Entry 6RWN (electron microscopy, 3.10 A resolution); this record covers chains K and J of the 16 polymer chains in the assembly.

Chain K (and J):
Protein: Pol protein
From: Simian immunodeficiency virus
Notes: chain J of this document is another copy of the same molecule, construct and numbering; everything in this record applies to it too
UniProtKB: E1ANT8 (E1ANT8_SIV); residues 1-289 here correspond to UniProt positions 735-1023 (UniProt number = residue number + 734)
Sequence (290 residues; numbered 0 to 289; the number before each row is that of its first residue; numbering starts at 0):
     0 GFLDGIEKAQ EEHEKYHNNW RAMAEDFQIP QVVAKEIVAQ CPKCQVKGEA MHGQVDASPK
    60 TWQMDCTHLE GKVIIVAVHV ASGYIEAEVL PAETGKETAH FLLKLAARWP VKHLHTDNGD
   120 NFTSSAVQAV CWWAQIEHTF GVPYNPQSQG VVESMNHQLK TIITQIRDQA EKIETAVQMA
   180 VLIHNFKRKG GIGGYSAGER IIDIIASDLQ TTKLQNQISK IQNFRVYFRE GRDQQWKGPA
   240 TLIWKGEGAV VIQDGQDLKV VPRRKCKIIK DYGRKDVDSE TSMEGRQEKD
Not modelled in the structure: 0-3, 44-56, 141-148, 218-289 (chain J: 0, 45-56, 141-149, 274-289)
Construct notes: expression tag (0); engineered mutation Asp119 (Ala853 in E1ANT8)
Bound ions: Zn2+: His12, His16, Cys40, Cys43
Reported in the primary citation:
  - binding site for Dolutegravir: Asn117, Gly118

Chain K / chain J interface:
Residue-residue contacts (26; chain K residue first):
  Glu13(K) - Gln168(J)  hydrogen bond (backbone-side chain)
  Lys14(K) - Gln168(J)
  Tyr15(K) - Ile182(J)
  Tyr15(K) - Lys186(J)
  Tyr15(K) - Arg187(J)
  His16(K) - Gln164(J)
  His16(K) - Arg187(J)  hydrogen bond (backbone-side chain)
  Asn17(K) - Lys186(J)
  Asn17(K) - Arg187(J)
  Lys42(K) - Thr163(J)
  Lys42(K) - Gln164(J)
  Val79(K) - Ile191(J)
  Ala80(K) - Ile191(J)
  Val150(K) - Ile191(J)  hydrophobic
  Met154(K) - Ile191(J)  hydrophobic
  Gln164(K) - His16(J)
  Asp167(K) - Lys42(J)  salt bridge
  Gln168(K) - Lys14(J)
  Ile182(K) - Tyr15(J)
  Lys186(K) - Glu11(J)  salt bridge
  Arg187(K) - Tyr15(J)  hydrogen bond (side chain-backbone)
  Arg187(K) - His16(J)  hydrogen bond (side chain-backbone)
  Lys188(K) - Asp25(J)  salt bridge
  Ile191(K) - Tyr194(J)  hydrophobic
  Ile191(K) - Asp202(J)
  Arg199(K) - Ile191(J)
Interface residues without a listed pair, chain K (25 interface residues in all): Glu11, Cys43, Ser81, Gly82, Ile165, Gly192
Interface residues without a listed pair, chain J (23 interface residues in all): Glu13, Asn17, Asn18, Ala21, Cys43, Ile165, Gly190, Glu198

In short:
Chain K and chain J form an interface of 25 and 23 residues respectively; the contacts include 4 hydrogen
bonds and 3 salt bridges. Among the polar pairs are Asp167(K)-Lys42(J), Lys186(K)-Glu11(J) and
Lys188(K)-Asp25(J). His12(K), His16(K), Cys40(K) and Cys43(K) form the Zn2+ site. From the paper: a binding
site for Dolutegravir at Asn117(K) and Gly118(K).
Both chains are Pol protein (Simian immunodeficiency virus). Entry 6RWN (SIVrcm intasome in complex with
dolutegravir) was determined by electron microscopy together with 6RWL, 6RWM and 6RWO from the same study.
